4J48 - chains A and B; structure by X-ray diffraction, 2.10 A resolution.

[Chain A]
Protein: E3 ubiquitin-protein ligase XIAP
Organism: Homo sapiens
Notes: EC 6.3.2.-; fragment: xiap-bir2 residues 152-236
UniProtKB: P98170 (XIAP_HUMAN); numbering as in UniProt (aligned over 152-236)
Amino-acid sequence (86 residues; each row starts with the number of its first residue):
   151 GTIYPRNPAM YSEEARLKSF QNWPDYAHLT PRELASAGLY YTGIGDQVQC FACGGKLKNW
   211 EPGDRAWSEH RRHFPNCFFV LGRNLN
Not modelled in the structure: 235-236
Sequence notes: expression tag (151); engineered mutation Ala202 (Cys in P98170), Gly213 (Cys in P98170)
Bound ions: Zn2+: Cys200, Cys203, His220, Cys227

[Chain B]
Protein: Peptide (ala-met-arg-val)
Amino-acid sequence (4 residues; row label = number of the first residue in the row):
     1 AMRV

[How chain A and chain B interact]
Pairs across the interface - 16 pairs, chain A then chain B:
  Gln197(A) with Val4(B)
  Lys206(A) with Arg3(B); Val4(B)
  Leu207(A) with Met2(B)
  Lys208(A) with Ala1(B); Met2(B), hydrogen bond (backbone-backbone); Val4(B)
  Asn209(A) with Ala1(B); Met2(B), hydrogen bond
  Trp210(A) with Ala1(B), hydrophobic
  Asp214(A) with Ala1(B), hydrogen bond (side chain-backbone)
  Glu219(A) with Ala1(B), hydrogen bond (side chain-backbone)
  Arg222(A) with Ala1(B)
  His223(A) with Ala1(B), hydrogen bond (side chain-backbone); Arg3(B)
  Phe224(A) with Arg3(B)
Other interface residues (no listed pair), chain A (12 interface residues in all): Glu211
Interface features reported in the paper:
  - residue pairs: Lys208(A)-Met2(B) (hydrophobic contact), Asn209(A)-Met2(B) (hydrophobic contact)

[Summary]
Chain A and chain B form an interface of 12 and 4 residues respectively; the contacts include 5 hydrogen
bonds. Polar contacts include Asn209(A)-Met2(B), Asp214(A)-Ala1(B) and Glu219(A)-Ala1(B). The authors report
hydrophobic contacts between Lys208(A) and Met2(B) and Asn209(A) and Met2(B).
Chain A is E3 ubiquitin-protein ligase XIAP (Homo sapiens) and chain B is Peptide (ala-met-arg-val); the
structure, Crystal structure of XIAP-BIR2 domain with AMRV bound, was determined by X-ray diffraction together
with 4J3Y, 4J44, 4J45, 4J46 and 4J47 from the same study.
